PDB entry 1SN2 | X-ray diffraction, 1.75 A resolution | chains A and D of the 4 polymer chains in the assembly

== Chain A (and D) ==
Molecule: transthyretin
From: Sparus aurata
Notes: chain D of this document is another copy of the same molecule, construct and numbering; everything in this record applies to it too
UniProt: Q9PTT3 (Q9PTT3_SPAAU); residues -2 to 127 here correspond to UniProt positions 21-150 (UniProt number = residue number + 23)
Chain sequence (130 residues; each row starts with the number of its first residue; numbers below 1 keep their minus sign (Thr-2 is residue -2)):
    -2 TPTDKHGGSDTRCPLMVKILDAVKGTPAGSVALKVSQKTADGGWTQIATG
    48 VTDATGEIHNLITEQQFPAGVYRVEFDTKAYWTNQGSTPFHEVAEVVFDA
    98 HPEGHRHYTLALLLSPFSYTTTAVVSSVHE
Disordered / not traced: -2 to 9 (chain D: -2 to 9, 124-127)
Sequence notes: conflict Arg103 (Gly126 in Q9PTT3)
From the paper describing this entry:
  - binding site for sulfate ion: His102, Arg103, Ser123, Ser124
  - contacts within the chain: Val14-Ile55 (water-mediated contact)

== Interface between chain A and chain D ==
Residue-residue contacts - 19 pairs, chain A then chain D:
  Ala19(A) with Ser112(D); Pro113(D); Phe114(D), hydrogen bond (backbone-backbone); Ser115(D)
  Val20(A) with Val20(D), hydrophobic; Pro113(D); Phe114(D)
  Lys21(A) with Phe114(D)
  Gly22(A) with Phe114(D)
  Leu110(A) with Ser115(D)
  Ser112(A) with Ala19(D); Ser112(D), hydrogen bond
  Pro113(A) with Ala19(D); Val20(D)
  Phe114(A) with Ala19(D), hydrogen bond (backbone-backbone); Val20(D); Gly22(D)
  Ser115(A) with Ala19(D); Leu110(D)
Other interface residues (no listed pair), chain A (10 interface residues in all): Thr85
Other interface residues (no listed pair), chain D (9 interface residues in all): Lys21

== In short ==
Chain A and chain D form an interface of 10 and 9 residues respectively, with 3 hydrogen bonds. Polar contacts
include Ser112(A)-Ser112(D) and Ala19(A)-Phe114(D). From the paper: a binding site for sulfate ion at
His102(A), Arg103(A) and Ser123(A) among others; contacts within the chain involving Ile55(A) and Val14(A).
Chain A and chain D are both transthyretin (Sparus aurata); the structure, Crystal Structure of Sea Bream
Transthyretin at 1.90A Resolution, was determined by X-ray diffraction (same publication as 1SN0 and 1SN5).
